1GGD - chains A and C of the 3 polymer chains in the assembly; structure by X-ray diffraction, 1.50 A resolution.

Chain A:
Molecule: Gamma chymotrypsin
Source organism: Bos taurus
Notes: EC 3.4.21.1
Reference sequence: P00766 (CTRA_BOVIN); residue numbers follow UniProt; this construct covers 1-10
Sequence (10 residues; each row starts with the number of its first residue):
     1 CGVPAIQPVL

Chain C:
Molecule: Gamma chymotrypsin
Source organism: Bos taurus
Notes: EC 3.4.21.1
Reference sequence: P00766 (CTRA_BOVIN); residue numbers follow UniProt; this construct covers 149-245
Sequence (97 residues; each row starts with the number of its first residue):
   149 ANTPDRLQQA SLPLLSNTNC KKYWGTKIKD AMICAGASGV SSCMGDSGGP LVCKKNGAWT
   209 LVGIVSWGSS TCSTSTPGVY ARVTALVNWV QQTLAAN
Disordered / not traced: 149-150
Curated features (UniProtKB/Swiss-Prot):
  - active site: Ser195 (Charge relay system)
Cystine bridges: Cys168-Cys182, Cys191-Cys220
Glycans and other covalent adducts: compound FAF linked to Ser195
Ligand contacts: FAF (2-acetylamino-4-methyl-pentanoic acid (1-formyl-2-phenyl-ethyl)-amide): Ser190, Cys191, Met192, Gly193, Asp194, Val213, Ser214, Trp215, Gly216, Ser217, Ser218, Cys220

Chain A / chain C interface:
Pairs across the interface (6):
  Gly2(A) - Ala206(C)
  Gly2(A) - Trp207(C)  hydrogen bond (backbone-backbone)
  Pro4(A) - Trp207(C)
  Val9(A) - Gln157(C)  hydrogen bond (backbone-side chain)
  Leu10(A) - Gln157(C)
  Leu10(A) - Ser159(C)
Interface residues without a listed pair, chain A (7 interface residues in all): Cys1, Val3, Pro8
Interface residues without a listed pair, chain C (5 interface residues in all): Gly205

Summary:
The interface between chain A and chain C involves 7 residues on one side and 5 on the other; the contacts
include 2 hydrogen bonds. Polar contacts include Val9(A)-Gln157(C) and Gly2(A)-Trp207(C). Compound FAF is
covalently linked to Ser195(C).
Here chain A is Gamma chymotrypsin and chain C is Gamma chymotrypsin, both from Bos taurus. Entry 1GGD
(Crystal structure of gamma chymotrypsin with N-acetyl-leucil-phenylalanine aldehyde bound at the active site)
was determined by X-ray diffraction, deposited together with 1GG6.
